6VY2 - chains A and B of the 12 polymer chains in the assembly; structure by electron microscopy, 4.86 A resolution (low resolution: residue-level contacts below are approximate; hydrogen-bond / salt-bridge calls are withheld).

Chain A:
Molecule: Glycoprotein 120
Organism: Human immunodeficiency virus 1
UniProtKB: A0A0A7I3C6 (A0A0A7I3C6_9HIV1); the construct lacks a stretch of the UniProt sequence and is renumbered around it, so the offset changes along the chain: 35-132 = UniProt 31-128; 136-143 = UniProt 129-136; 148-150 = UniProt 137-139; 154-309 = UniProt 141-296; 4 more segments
Amino-acid sequence (487 residues; row label = number of the first residue in the row; note: 14 numbers in that range are skipped by the numbering (no residue carries them; nothing is unmodelled there)):
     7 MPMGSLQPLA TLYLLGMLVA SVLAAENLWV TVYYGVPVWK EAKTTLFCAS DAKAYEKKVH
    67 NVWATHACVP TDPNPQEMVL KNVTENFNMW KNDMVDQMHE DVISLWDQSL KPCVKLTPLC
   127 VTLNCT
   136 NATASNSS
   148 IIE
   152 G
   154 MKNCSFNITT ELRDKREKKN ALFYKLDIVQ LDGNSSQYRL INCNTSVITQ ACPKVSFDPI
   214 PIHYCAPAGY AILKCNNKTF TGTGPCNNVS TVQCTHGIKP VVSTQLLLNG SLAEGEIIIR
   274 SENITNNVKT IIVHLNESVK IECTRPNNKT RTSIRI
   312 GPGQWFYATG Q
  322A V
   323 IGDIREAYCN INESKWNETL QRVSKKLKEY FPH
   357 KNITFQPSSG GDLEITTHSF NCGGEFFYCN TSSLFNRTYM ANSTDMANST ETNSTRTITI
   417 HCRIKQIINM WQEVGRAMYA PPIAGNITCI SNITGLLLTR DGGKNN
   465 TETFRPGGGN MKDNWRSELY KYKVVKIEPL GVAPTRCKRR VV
Disordered / not traced: 7-31, 503-506
Construct notes: initiating methionine (7); expression tag (8-34); conflict Lys64 (Glu60 in A0A0A7I3C6), Trp316 (Ala301 in A0A0A7I3C6), Lys490 (Glu473 in A0A0A7I3C6), Ile491 (Val474 in A0A0A7I3C6), Glu492 (Lys475 in A0A0A7I3C6), Arg500 (Asn483 in A0A0A7I3C6), Cys501 (Ala484 in A0A0A7I3C6), Lys502 (Arg485 in A0A0A7I3C6)
Cystine bridges: Cys119-Cys205, Cys126-Cys196, Cys131-Cys157, Cys228-Cys239, Cys296-Cys331, Cys378-Cys445, Cys385-Cys418
Covalently attached groups: N-acetylglucosamine (NAG) linked to Asn88, Asn130, Asn136, Asn156, Asn160, Asn187, Asn197, Asn230, Asn262, Asn276, Asn289, Asn301, Asn334, Asn339, Asn358, Asn386, Asn392, Asn442, Asn448, Asn461; glycan linked to Asn241
Reported in the primary citation:
  - post-translational modification sites: Asn197, Asn386
  - conformationally variable residues: Asn197

Chain B:
Molecule: Glycoprotein 41
Organism: Human immunodeficiency virus 1
UniProtKB: Q2N0S5 (Q2N0S5_9HIV1); residues 511-664 here correspond to UniProt positions 508-661 (UniProt number = residue number - 3)
Amino-acid sequence (160 residues; numbered 505 to 664; the number before each row is that of its first residue):
   505 GRRRRRRAVG IGAVFLGFLG AAGSTMGAAS MTLTVQARNL LSGIVQQQSN LLRAPEAQQH
   565 LLKLTVWGIK QLQARVLAVE RYLRDQQLLG IWGCSGKLIC CTNVPWNSSW SNRNLSEIWD
   625 NMTWLQWDKE ISNYTQIIYG LLEESQNQQE KNEQDLLALD
Disordered / not traced: 505-522, 547-567
Construct notes: expression tag (505-510); conflict Pro559 (Ile556 in Q2N0S5), Cys605 (Thr602 in Q2N0S5)
Cystine bridges: Cys598-Cys604
Covalently attached groups: N-acetylglucosamine (NAG) linked to Asn611, Asn618, Asn637

Chain A / chain B interface:
Disulfides between the chains: Cys501(A)-Cys605(B)
Residue-residue contacts (61):
  Leu34(A) with Trp610(B)
  Trp35(A) with Asn607(B); Val608(B); Pro609(B)
  Val36(A) with Thr606(B); Val608(B); Pro609(B)
  Thr37(A) with Cys604(B)
  Val38(A) with Cys604(B)
  Tyr39(A) with Leu537(B); Leu602(B); Ile603(B); Trp623(B); Trp628(B)
  Tyr40(A) with Leu537(B); Leu544(B); Tyr586(B); Asp589(B); Gln590(B); Leu602(B)
  Gly41(A) with Leu537(B); Gln540(B)
  Val42(A) with Trp628(B)
  Pro43(A) with Ala525(B); Ala526(B); Ala533(B); Gln540(B)
  Val44(A) with Trp628(B); Leu629(B); Asp632(B)
  Trp45(A) with Ala526(B); Leu629(B)
  Thr51(A) with Lys574(B)
  Phe53(A) with Lys574(B); Gln575(B); Ala578(B)
  Cys54(A) with Trp571(B)
  Thr71(A) with Val570(B); Trp571(B)
  Leu86(A) with Leu523(B); Gly524(B)
  Lys87(A) with Gly527(B)
  Asn88(A) with Gly527(B)
  Val89(A) with Gly527(B)
  Asp107(A) with Trp571(B)
  Ala221(A) with Leu544(B); Ser546(B)
  Gly222(A) with Leu544(B)
  Ile491(A) with Arg585(B)
  Pro493(A) with Leu544(B); Asp589(B)
  Leu494(A) with Asp589(B); Tyr643(B)
  Val496(A) with Trp631(B)
  Ala497(A) with Met530(B); Trp631(B)
  Pro498(A) with Trp610(B); Trp623(B); Trp631(B)
  Thr499(A) with Cys605(B)
  Cys501(A) with Cys605(B), disulfide
Also at the interface, not in a pair above, chain A (40 interface residues in all): Lys46, Ala70, Val75, Pro220, Tyr223, Thr244, Glu492, Arg500, Lys502
Also at the interface, not in a pair above, chain B (46 interface residues in all): Ser534, Asn543, Leu545, Leu568, Leu581, Ala582, Leu592, Trp596, Leu619, Ile635, Ile642

Overview:
Chain A and chain B form an interface of 40 and 46 residues respectively, with 1 disulfide bond. Covalently
linked N-acetylglucosamine: at Asn88(A), Asn130(A), Asn136(A), Asn156(A), Asn160(A) and Asn187(A) and 14 more.
N-acetylglucosamine is covalently linked to Asn611(B), Asn618(B) and Asn637(B). From the paper: modification
sites Asn197(A) and Asn386(A); conformational variability at Asn197(A).
Chain A is Glycoprotein 120 and chain B is Glycoprotein 41, both from Human immunodeficiency virus 1; the
structure, Cryo-EM structure of M1214_N1 Fab in complex with CH505 TF chimeric SOSIP.664 Env trimer, was
determined by electron microscopy (same publication as 6VU2).
